5UHO - chains B and D of the 4 polymer chains in the assembly; structure by X-ray diffraction, 3.21 A resolution.

== Chain B (and D) ==
Protein: O-GlcNAcase stalk domain
Source organism: Homo sapiens
Notes: EC 3.2.1.169, 3.2.1.-; chain D of this document is another copy of the same molecule, construct and numbering; everything in this record applies to it too
UniProtKB: O60502 (OGA_HUMAN); residues 544-705 here = UniProt positions 544-705
Amino-acid sequence (163 residues; numbered 543 to 705; the number before each row is that of its first residue):
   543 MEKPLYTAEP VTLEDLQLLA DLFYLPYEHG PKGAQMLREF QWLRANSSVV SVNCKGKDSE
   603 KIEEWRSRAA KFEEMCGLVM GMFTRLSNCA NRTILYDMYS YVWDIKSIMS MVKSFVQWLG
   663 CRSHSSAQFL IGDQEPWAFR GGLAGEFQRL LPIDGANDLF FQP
Not modelled in the structure: 591-605, 665-681, 695-705 (chain D: 590-603, 664-681, 695-705)
Construct notes: initiating methionine (543)

== Interface between chain B and chain D ==
Residue-residue contacts (57; chain B residue first):
  L564(B) with L685(D), hydrophobic
  H571(B) with L685(D); E688(D), salt bridge
  M578(B) with F689(D)
  L579(B) with L685(D), hydrophobic; E688(D); F689(D), hydrophobic
  F582(B) with F689(D), hydrophobic; L692(D), hydrophobic; L693(D), hydrophobic
  R586(B) with L692(D)
  D646(B) with A686(D)
  I647(B) with A686(D), hydrophobic
  I650(B) with A686(D); F689(D), hydrophobic; Q690(D)
  M651(B) with F689(D), hydrophobic
  M653(B) with L693(D)
  V654(B) with F689(D), hydrophobic; L693(D), hydrophobic
  F657(B) with L693(D), hydrophobic; P694(D)
  R682(B) with Q690(D)
  G683(B) with Q690(D)
  L685(B) with L564(D); H571(D); G575(D); L579(D), hydrophobic; I647(D), hydrophobic
  A686(B) with I647(D); I650(D)
  E688(B) with H571(D), salt bridge; L579(D)
  F689(B) with M578(D); L579(D), hydrophobic; F582(D), hydrophobic; I650(D), hydrophobic; M651(D), hydrophobic; V654(D), hydrophobic
  Q690(B) with I650(D); R682(D), hydrogen bond; R691(D)
  R691(B) with Q690(D), hydrogen bond (side chain-backbone); R691(D), hydrogen bond (side chain-backbone); L692(D); L693(D), hydrogen bond (side chain-backbone); P694(D)
  L692(B) with L579(D), hydrophobic; F582(D); Q583(D); R586(D)
  L693(B) with F582(D), hydrophobic; R586(D); V654(D), hydrophobic; F657(D), hydrophobic
  P694(B) with R586(D); F657(D)
Also at the interface, not in a pair above, chain B (26 interface residues in all): G575, Q583
Also at the interface, not in a pair above, chain D (25 interface residues in all): F614, G683

== Summary ==
26 residues of chain B face 25 of chain D across their interface; the contacts include 4 hydrogen bonds and 2
salt bridges. Polar contacts include H571(B)-E688(D), Q690(B)-R682(D) and R691(B)-Q690(D).
Chain B and chain D are both O-GlcNAcase stalk domain (Homo sapiens); the structure, Crystal structure of the
core catalytic domain of human O-GlcNAcase complexed with PUGNAc, was determined by X-ray diffraction.
